PDB entry 7L2R | electron microscopy, 3.30 A resolution | chains A and E of the 6 polymer chains in the assembly

[Chain A]
Name: Transient receptor potential cation channel subfamily V member 1
From: Rattus norvegicus
Reference sequence: O35433 (TRPV1_RAT); numbering as in UniProt; present here: 110-603, 627-764
Amino-acid sequence (637 residues; numbered 105 to 764; 23 numbers in that range are skipped by the numbering (no residue carries them; nothing is unmodelled there); the number before each row is that of its first residue):
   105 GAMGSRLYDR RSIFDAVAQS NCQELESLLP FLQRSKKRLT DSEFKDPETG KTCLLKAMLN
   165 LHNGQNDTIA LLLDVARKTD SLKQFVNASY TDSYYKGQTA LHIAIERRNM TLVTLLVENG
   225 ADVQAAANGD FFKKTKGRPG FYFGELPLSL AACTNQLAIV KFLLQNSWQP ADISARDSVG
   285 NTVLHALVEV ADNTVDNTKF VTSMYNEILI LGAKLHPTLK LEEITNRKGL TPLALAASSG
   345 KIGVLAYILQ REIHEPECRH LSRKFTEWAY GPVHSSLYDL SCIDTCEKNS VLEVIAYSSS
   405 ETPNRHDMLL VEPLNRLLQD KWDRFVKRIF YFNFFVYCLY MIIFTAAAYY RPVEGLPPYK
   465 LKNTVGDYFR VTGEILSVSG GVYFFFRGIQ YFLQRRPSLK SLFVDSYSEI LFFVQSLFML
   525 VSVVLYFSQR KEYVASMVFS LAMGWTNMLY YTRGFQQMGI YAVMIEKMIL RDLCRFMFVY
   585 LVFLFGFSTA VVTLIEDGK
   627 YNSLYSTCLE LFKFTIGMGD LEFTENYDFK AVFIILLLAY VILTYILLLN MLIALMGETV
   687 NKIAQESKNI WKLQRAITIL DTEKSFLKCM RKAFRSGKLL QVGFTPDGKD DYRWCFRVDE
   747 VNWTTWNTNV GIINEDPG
Not modelled in the structure: 105-113, 752-764
Differences from the reference sequence: expression tag (105-109)
Swiss-Prot annotation at these positions:
  - region: Glu-684 to Phe-712 (AD)
  - motif: Gly-643 to Asp-646 (Selectivity filter)
  - binding site (ATP): Arg-115, Lys-155, Lys-160, Asn-164, Tyr-199 to Gln-202, Glu-210, Arg-211
  - binding site (resiniferatoxin): Tyr-511, Ser-512, Thr-550, Arg-557
  - binding site (Na(+)): Gly-643
  - binding site (Ca(2+)): Asp-646
  - modified residue: Ser-116 (Phosphoserine), Thr-144 (Phosphothreonine), Thr-370 (Phosphothreonine), Ser-502 (Phosphoserine), Thr-704 (Phosphothreonine)
  - mutagenesis: Arg-114 (R114E: Abolishes capsaicin-evoked current and binding to resiniferatoxin; Abolishes sensitivity to acid), Arg-115 (R115D: Abolishes capsaicin-evoked current and binding to resiniferatoxin), Ser-116 (S116A: Abolishes phosphorylation by PKCM and enhances channel response to capsaicin by PKCM), Lys-155 (K155A: Abolishes ATP binding. Abolishes CALM binding. Impairs normal desensitization by repeated exposure to capsaicin), Lys-160 (K160A: Abolishes ATP binding. Abolishes CALM binding), Tyr-199 (Y199A: Strongly reduces affinity for ATP; when associated with A-202), Gln-202 (Q202A: Strongly reduces affinity for ATP; when associated with A-199), Ser-502 (S502A: Largely reduces PMA enhancement of capsaicin-evoked currents, but no effect on direct activation by PMA. Loss of activation by capsaicin and loss of vanilloid binding ...), Tyr-511 (Y511A: Loss of sensitivity to capsaicin), Met-547 (M547L: Reduces binding to resiniferatoxin), Thr-550 (T550I: Reduces sensitivity to capsaicin 10-fold; no effect on sensitivity to resiniferatoxin. Reduces binding to resiniferatoxin), Glu-636 (E636K: Abolishes channel activity. Restored channel activity; when associated with E-639; E636Q: Slight modification of pore attributes), 7 further mutagenesis entries in UniProt
Metal / ion sites: Na+: Gly-643 (shared with 1 residue of chain B; 1 residue of chain C; 1 residue of chain D)
Ligand contacts:
  - 65I ((9R,12R)-15-amino-12-hydroxy-6,12-dioxo-7,11,13-trioxa-12lambda~5~-phosphapentadecan-9-yl undecanoate): Met-581, Leu-585, Leu-588, Phe-589, Ser-629, Leu-630, Tyr-631, Cys-634, Leu-635, Phe-638
  - XJ7 ((2S)-1-(butanoyloxy)-3-{[(R)-hydroxy{[(1r,2R,3S,4S,5R,6S)-2,3,4,5,6-pentahydroxycyclohexyl]oxy}phosphoryl]oxy}propan-2-yl tridecanoate): Arg-409, Asp-509, Ser-510, Tyr-511, Ser-512, Leu-515, Ala-546, Met-547, Thr-550, Asn-551, Leu-553, Tyr-554, Arg-557, Glu-570, Ile-573, Ile-696, Gln-700, Ile-703
From the paper describing this entry:
  - Na+ coordination: Gly-643
  - conformationally variable residues (side-chain flip): Met-644, Gly-645

[Chain E]
Name: Tau-theraphotoxin-Hs1a
From: Cyriopagopus schmidti
Reference sequence: P0CH43 (DKTX_CYRSC); residue numbers follow UniProt; this construct covers 1-75
Amino-acid sequence (76 residues; row label = number of the first residue in the row; numbering starts at 0):
     0 MDCAKEGEVC SWGKKCCDLD NFYCPMEFIP HCKKYKPYVP VTTNCAKEGE VCGWGSKCCH
    60 GLDCPLAFIP YCEKYR
Not modelled in the structure: 0
Differences from the reference sequence: initiating methionine (0)
Swiss-Prot annotation at these positions:
  - site: Trp-11 (Interacts with TRPV1 (reaches into the void formed by S4, S6 and pore-helix)), Met-25 (Important residue for activation of TRPV1), Phe-27 (Interacts with TRPV1 (reaches into the void formed by S4, S6 and pore-helix)), Trp-53 (Interacts with TRPV1 (reaches into the void formed by S4, S6 and pore-helix)), Leu-65 (Important residue for activation of TRPV1), Phe-67 (Interacts with TRPV1 (reaches into the void formed by S4, S6 and pore-helix))
  - mutagenesis: Leu-65 (L65A: Important decrease in activation of TRPV1 (in K2 synthetic construct))
Disulfides: Cys-2/Cys-16, Cys-9/Cys-23, Cys-15/Cys-31, Cys-44/Cys-58, Cys-51/Cys-63, Cys-57/Cys-71

[How chain A and chain E interact]
Contacting residue pairs - 4 pairs, chain A then chain E:
  Lys-535(A) with Gly-54(E)
  Glu-536(A) with Trp-53(E)
  Tyr-631(A) with Ala-66(E), hydrophobic
  Leu-635(A) with Leu-65(E), hydrophobic
Other interface residues (no listed pair), chain A (6 interface residues in all): Ser-629, Ser-632
Other interface residues (no listed pair), chain E (5 interface residues in all): Phe-67

[Summary]
The interface between chain A and chain E involves 6 residues on one side and 5 on the other. Chain A binds
compound XJ7 and compound 65I. From the paper: Na+ coordination by Gly-643(A); conformational variability at
Met-644(A) and Gly-645(A).
Chain A is Transient receptor potential cation channel subfamily V member 1 (Rattus norvegicus) and chain E is
Tau-theraphotoxin-Hs1a (Cyriopagopus schmidti); the structure, Cryo-EM structure of DkTx-bound minimal TRPV1
at the pre-open state, was determined by electron microscopy (same publication as 7L2M, 7L2T and 7L2U).
